Entry 8F2N (electron microscopy, 3.00 A resolution); this record covers chains X and AQ of the 47 polymer chains in the assembly.

Chain X (and AQ):
Molecule: Major capsid protein
From: Bacillus phage phi29
Notes: chain AQ of this document is another copy of the same molecule, construct and numbering; everything in this record applies to it too
UniProtKB: P13849 (CAPSD_BPPH2); residues 1-448 here = UniProt positions 1-448
Sequence (448 residues; each row starts with the number of its first residue):
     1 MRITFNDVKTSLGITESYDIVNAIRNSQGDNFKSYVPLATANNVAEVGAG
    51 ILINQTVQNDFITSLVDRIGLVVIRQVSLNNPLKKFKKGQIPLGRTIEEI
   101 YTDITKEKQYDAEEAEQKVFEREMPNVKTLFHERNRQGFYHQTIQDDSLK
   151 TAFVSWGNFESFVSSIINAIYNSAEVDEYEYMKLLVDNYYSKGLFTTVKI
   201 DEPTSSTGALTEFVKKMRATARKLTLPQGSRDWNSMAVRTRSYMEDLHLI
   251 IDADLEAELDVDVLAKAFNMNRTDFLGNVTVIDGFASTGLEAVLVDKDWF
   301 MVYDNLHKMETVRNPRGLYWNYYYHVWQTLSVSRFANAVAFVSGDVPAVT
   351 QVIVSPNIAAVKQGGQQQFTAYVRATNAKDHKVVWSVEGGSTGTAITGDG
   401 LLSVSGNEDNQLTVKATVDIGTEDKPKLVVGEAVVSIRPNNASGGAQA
Not modelled in the structure: 440-448 (chain AQ: 26-30, 441-448)

Chain X / chain AQ interface:
Pairs across the interface (18; chain X residue first):
  Met-1(X) / Asn-135(AQ)
  Met-1(X) / Gln-137(AQ)
  Arg-2(X) / Arg-134(AQ)
  Arg-2(X) / Asn-135(AQ)  hydrogen bond (side chain-backbone)
  Leu-65(X) / Asn-135(AQ)
  Val-66(X) / Ile-97(AQ)  hydrophobic
  Asp-147(X) / Lys-308(AQ)  salt bridge
  Arg-313(X) / Glu-310(AQ)  salt bridge
  Pro-315(X) / Glu-310(AQ)
  Pro-315(X) / Val-312(AQ)  hydrophobic
  Pro-315(X) / His-325(AQ)  hydrogen bond (backbone-side chain)
  Arg-316(X) / Phe-139(AQ)
  Arg-316(X) / His-141(AQ)
  Arg-316(X) / Tyr-323(AQ)
  Arg-316(X) / His-325(AQ)
  Leu-318(X) / Lys-308(AQ)
  Leu-318(X) / Glu-310(AQ)
  Leu-318(X) / His-325(AQ)
Other interface residues (no listed pair), chain X (11 interface residues in all): Arg-68, Ser-148
Other interface residues (no listed pair), chain AQ (16 interface residues in all): Thr-96, Arg-136, Leu-306, Thr-311, Trp-327

Overview:
The interface between chain X and chain AQ involves 11 residues on one side and 16 on the other; the contacts
include 2 hydrogen bonds and 2 salt bridges. Polar pairs include Asp-147(X)/Lys-308(AQ),
Arg-313(X)/Glu-310(AQ) and Arg-2(X)/Asn-135(AQ).
Both chains are Major capsid protein (Bacillus phage phi29). Entry 8F2N (Phi-29 partially-expanded fiberless
prohead) was determined by electron microscopy (same publication as 8F2M and 8F2O).
